Entry 4OIR (X-ray diffraction, 3.10 A resolution); this record covers chains F and H of the 9 polymer chains in the assembly.

[Chain F]
Protein: DNA directed RNA polymerase sigma factor A
Source organism: Thermus thermophilus
UniProtKB: Q5SKW1 (Q5SKW1_THET8); numbering as in UniProt (aligned over 1-423)
Sequence (443 residues; each row starts with the number of its first residue; numbers below 1 keep their minus sign (Met-19 is residue -19)):
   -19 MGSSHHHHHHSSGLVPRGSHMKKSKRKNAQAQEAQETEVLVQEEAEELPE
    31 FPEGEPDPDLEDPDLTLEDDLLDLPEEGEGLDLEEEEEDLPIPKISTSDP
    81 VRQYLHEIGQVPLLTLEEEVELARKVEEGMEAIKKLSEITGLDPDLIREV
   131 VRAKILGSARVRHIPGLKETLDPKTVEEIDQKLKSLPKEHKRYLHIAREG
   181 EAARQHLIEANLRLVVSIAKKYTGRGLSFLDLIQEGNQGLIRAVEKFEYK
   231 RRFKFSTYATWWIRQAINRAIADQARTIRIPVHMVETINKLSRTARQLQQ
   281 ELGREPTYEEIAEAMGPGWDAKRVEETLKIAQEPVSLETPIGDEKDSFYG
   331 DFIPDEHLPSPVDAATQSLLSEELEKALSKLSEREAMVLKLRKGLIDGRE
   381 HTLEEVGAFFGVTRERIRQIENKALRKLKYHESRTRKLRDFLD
Disordered / not traced: -19 to 77
Construct notes: expression tag (-19 to 0)
Ion coordination: Mg2+: Gly296, Trp299

[Chain H]
Molecule: 27-nt DNA strand
Sequence (27 nucleotides; each row starts with the number of its first residue):
     1 TATAATGGGAGCTGTCACGGATGCAGG
Disordered / not traced: 25-27

[Interface between chain F and chain H]
Contacting residue pairs (38; chain F residue first):
  Asp79(F) - DG8(H)  hydrogen bond to the base
  Val81(F) - DG8(H)  base contact
  Arg82(F) - DG7(H)  base contact
  Arg82(F) - DG8(H)  hydrogen bond to the base
  Arg82(F) - DG9(H)  hydrogen bond to the base
  Leu85(F) - DG7(H)  base contact
  Leu85(F) - DG8(H)  base contact
  His86(F) - DG7(H)  base contact
  Gly89(F) - DG7(H)  base contact
  Leu93(F) - DT6(H)  sugar contact
  Asn191(F) - DT6(H)  hydrogen bond to the base
  Arg193(F) - DT6(H)  sugar contact
  Arg193(F) - DG7(H)  hydrogen bond to the base
  Leu194(F) - DA5(H)  sugar contact
  Leu194(F) - DT6(H)  hydrogen bond to the base
  Ser197(F) - DT6(H)  sugar contact
  Lys200(F) - DG8(H)  salt bridge to the phosphate
  Lys200(F) - DG9(H)  phosphate contact
  Phe209(F) - DG8(H)  sugar contact
  Lys226(F) - DA2(H)  hydrogen bond to the base
  Phe227(F) - DA2(H)  base contact
  Glu228(F) - DA2(H)  hydrogen bond to the base
  Arg231(F) - DA2(H)  hydrogen bond to the base
  Phe233(F) - DA2(H)  sugar contact
  Phe233(F) - DT3(H)  sugar contact
  Phe233(F) - DA4(H)  phosphate contact
  Lys234(F) - DA4(H)  hydrogen bond to the phosphate
  Lys234(F) - DA5(H)  phosphate contact
  Ser236(F) - DA4(H)  sugar contact
  Ser236(F) - DA5(H)  hydrogen bond to the phosphate
  Thr237(F) - DA2(H)  phosphate contact
  Thr237(F) - DT3(H)  phosphate contact
  Thr237(F) - DA4(H)  hydrogen bond to the phosphate
  Thr237(F) - DA5(H)  base contact
  Tyr238(F) - DT1(H)  base contact
  Tyr238(F) - DA2(H)  stacking on the base
  Thr240(F) - DA5(H)  base contact
  Trp241(F) - DT1(H)  sugar contact
Also at the interface, not in a pair above, chain F (30 interface residues in all): Ile88, Glu99, Ala190, Val196, Arg232, Arg244

[Overview]
30 residues of chain F face 9 of chain H across their interface; the contacts include 12 hydrogen bonds, 1
salt bridge and 1 aromatic stacking contact. Polar pairs include Asp79(F)-DG8(H), Arg82(F)-DG8(H) and
Arg82(F)-DG9(H). Gly296(F) and Trp299(F) form the Mg2+ site.
Here chain F is DNA directed RNA polymerase sigma factor A (Thermus thermophilus) and chain H is a 27-nt DNA
strand. Entry 4OIR (Crystal structure of Thermus thermophilus RNA polymerase transcription initiation complex
soaked with GE23077 and rifamycin SV) was determined by X-ray diffraction, deposited together with 4MQ9, 4OIN,
4OIO, 4OIP and 4OIQ.
